1JD7 - chain A; structure by X-ray diffraction, 2.25 A resolution.

[Chain A]
Molecule: Alpha-amylase
From: Pseudoalteromonas haloplanktis
Notes: EC 3.2.1.1
UniProt: P29957 (AMY_ALTHA); residues 1-453 here correspond to UniProt positions 25-477 (UniProt number = residue number + 24)
Chain sequence (453 residues; each row starts with the number of its first residue):
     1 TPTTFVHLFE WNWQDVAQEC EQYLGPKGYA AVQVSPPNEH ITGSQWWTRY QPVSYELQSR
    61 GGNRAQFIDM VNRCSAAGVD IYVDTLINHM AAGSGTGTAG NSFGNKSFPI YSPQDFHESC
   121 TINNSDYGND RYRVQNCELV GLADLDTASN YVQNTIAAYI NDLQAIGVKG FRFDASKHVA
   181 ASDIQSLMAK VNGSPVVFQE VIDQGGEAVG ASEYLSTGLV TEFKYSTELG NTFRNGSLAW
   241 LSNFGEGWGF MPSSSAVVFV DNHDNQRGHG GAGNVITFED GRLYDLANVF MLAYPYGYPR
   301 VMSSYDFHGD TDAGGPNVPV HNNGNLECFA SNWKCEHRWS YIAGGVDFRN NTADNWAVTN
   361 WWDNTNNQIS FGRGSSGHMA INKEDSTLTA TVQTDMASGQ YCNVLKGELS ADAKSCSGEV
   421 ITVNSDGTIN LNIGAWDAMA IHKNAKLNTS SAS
Disordered / not traced: 449-453
Differences from the reference sequence: engineered mutation Arg300 (Lys324 in P29957)
Cystine bridges: Cys20-Cys74, Cys120-Cys137, Cys328-Cys335, Cys402-Cys416
Metal / ion sites: Ca2+: Asn88, Gln135, Asp144, His178
Reported in the primary citation:
  - binding site for chloride ion: Arg73, Arg172, Asn262
  - mutagenesis - K300R: decreased binding to chloride
  - catalytic residues: Asp174, Glu200, Asp264 (citing earlier work)

[Overview]
Asn88, Gln135, Asp144 and His178 form the Ca2+ site. From the paper: catalytic residues Asp174, Glu200 and
Asp264; K300R reduces binding to chloride.
Chain A is Alpha-amylase (Pseudoalteromonas haloplanktis); the structure, Crystal structure analysis of the
mutant K300R of pseudoalteromonas haloplanctis alpha-amylase, was determined by X-ray diffraction together
with 1JD9 and 1L0P from the same study.
